8XEH - chains C and A of the 5 polymer chains in the assembly; structure by X-ray diffraction, 2.40 A resolution.

== Chain C (and A) ==
Protein: HEPN
From: Legionella pneumophila
Notes: chain A of this document is another copy of the same molecule, construct and numbering; everything in this record applies to it too
Chain sequence (139 residues; row label = number of the first residue in the row):
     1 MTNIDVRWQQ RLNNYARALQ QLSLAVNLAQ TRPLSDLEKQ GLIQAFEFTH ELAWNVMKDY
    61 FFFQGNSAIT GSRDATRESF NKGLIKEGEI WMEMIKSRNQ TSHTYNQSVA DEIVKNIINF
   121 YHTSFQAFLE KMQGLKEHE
Disordered / not traced: 1-5, 137-139 (chain A: 1-5)

== How chain C and chain A interact ==
Pairs across the interface - 10 pairs, chain C then chain A:
  Trp-54(C) / Thr-70(A)
  Ala-68(C) / Asn-99(A)
  Thr-70(C) / Trp-54(A)
  Thr-70(C) / Thr-70(A)
  Thr-70(C) / Gly-71(A)
  Thr-70(C) / Ser-72(A)  hydrogen bond (side chain-backbone)
  Gly-71(C) / Thr-70(A)
  Gly-71(C) / Gly-71(A)
  Ser-72(C) / Thr-70(A)  hydrogen bond (backbone-side chain)
  Arg-73(C) / Arg-73(A)
Also at the interface, not in a pair above, chain C (7 interface residues in all): Glu-51
Also at the interface, not in a pair above, chain A (7 interface residues in all): Ser-67

== In short ==
Chain C and chain A each contribute 7 residues to their interface, with 2 hydrogen bonds. Its one
hydrogen-bonded contact is Thr-70(C)/Ser-72(A).
Both chains are HEPN (Legionella pneumophila). Entry 8XEH (Crystal structure of HEPN-MNT complex) was
determined by X-ray diffraction.
